2D5Z - chains A and D of the 4 polymer chains in the assembly; structure by X-ray diffraction, 1.45 A resolution.

# Chain A
Name: Hemoglobin alpha subunit
Organism: Homo sapiens
Reference sequence: P69905 (HBA_HUMAN); residue numbers follow UniProt; this construct covers 1-141
Chain sequence (141 residues; each row starts with the number of its first residue):
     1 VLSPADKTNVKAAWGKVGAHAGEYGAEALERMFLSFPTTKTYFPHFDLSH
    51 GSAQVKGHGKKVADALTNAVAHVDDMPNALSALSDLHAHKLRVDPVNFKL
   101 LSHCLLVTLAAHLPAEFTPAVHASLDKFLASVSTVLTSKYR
Curated features (UniProtKB/Swiss-Prot):
  - site: Lys-61 (Not glycated)

# Chain D
Name: Hemoglobin beta subunit
Organism: Homo sapiens
Reference sequence: P68871 (HBB_HUMAN); residues 1-146 here = UniProt positions 1-146
Chain sequence (146 residues; each row starts with the number of its first residue):
     1 VHLTPEEKSAVTALWGKVNVDEVGGEALGRLLVVYPWTQRFFESFGDLST
    51 PDAVMGNPKVKAHGKKVLGAFSDGLAHLDNLKGTFATLSELHCDKLHVDP
   101 ENFRLLGNVLVCVLAHHFGKEFTPPVQAAYQKVVAGVANALAHKYH
Disordered / not traced: 1

# How chain A and chain D interact
Contacting residue pairs (26):
  Pro-37(A) / His-146(D)
  Thr-38(A) / Pro-100(D)
  Lys-40(A) / His-146(D)  hydrogen bond (side chain-backbone)
  Thr-41(A) / His-97(D)
  Thr-41(A) / Val-98(D)
  Thr-41(A) / Asp-99(D)
  Thr-41(A) / Tyr-145(D)
  Tyr-42(A) / Arg-40(D)
  Tyr-42(A) / Asp-99(D)  hydrogen bond
  Pro-44(A) / His-97(D)
  Leu-91(A) / Arg-40(D)  hydrogen bond (backbone-side chain)
  Arg-92(A) / Trp-37(D)
  Arg-92(A) / Arg-40(D)  hydrogen bond (backbone-side chain)
  Arg-92(A) / Glu-43(D)  salt bridge
  Asp-94(A) / Trp-37(D)  hydrogen bond
  Asp-94(A) / Asp-99(D)
  Asp-94(A) / Glu-101(D)
  Asp-94(A) / Leu-105(D)
  Pro-95(A) / Trp-37(D)
  Val-96(A) / Glu-101(D)
  Asn-97(A) / Asp-99(D)  hydrogen bond
  Tyr-140(A) / Pro-36(D)
  Tyr-140(A) / Trp-37(D)  hydrophobic
  Arg-141(A) / Val-34(D)  hydrogen bond (side chain-backbone)
  Arg-141(A) / Tyr-35(D)
  Arg-141(A) / Pro-36(D)
Interface residues without a listed pair, chain D (15 interface residues in all): Gln-39

# Summary
Chain A and chain D form an interface of 14 and 15 residues respectively; the contacts include 7 hydrogen
bonds and 1 salt bridge. Polar pairs include Arg-92(A)/Glu-43(D), Lys-40(A)/His-146(D) and
Tyr-42(A)/Asp-99(D).
Here chain A is Hemoglobin alpha subunit and chain D is Hemoglobin beta subunit, both from Homo sapiens. Entry
2D5Z (Crystal structure of T-state human hemoglobin complexed with three L35 molecules) was determined by
X-ray diffraction together with 2D5X and 2D60 from the same study.
